Entry 6NM6 (X-ray diffraction, 2.74 A resolution); this record covers chains D and E of the 8 polymer chains in the assembly.

Chain D:
Protein: 35O22 scFv heavy chain
Source organism: Homo sapiens
Notes: engineered mutation(s): E10T, L11T, K12T, A16S, I68N, K83T, F84S; antibody fragment or engineered binder
Sequence (153 residues; row label = number of the first residue in the row; a row labelled like 72A-72H holds insertion residues (72A, then the next letters in order)):
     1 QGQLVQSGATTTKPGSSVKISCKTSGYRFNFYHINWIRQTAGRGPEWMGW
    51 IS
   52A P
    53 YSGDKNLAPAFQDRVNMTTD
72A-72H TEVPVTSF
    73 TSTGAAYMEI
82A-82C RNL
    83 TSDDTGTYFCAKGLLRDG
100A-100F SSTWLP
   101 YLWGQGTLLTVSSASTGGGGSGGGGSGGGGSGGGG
Unresolved in the structure: 111-135
Cystine bridges: Cys-22/Cys-92
Covalently attached groups: N-acetylglucosamine (NAG) linked to Asn-68

Chain E:
Protein: 35O22 scFv light chain
Source organism: Homo sapiens
Notes: antibody fragment or engineered binder
Sequence (130 residues; each row starts with the number of its first residue; note: 1 number in that range is skipped by the numbering (no residue carries it; nothing is unmodelled there); a row labelled like 27A-27C holds insertion residues (27A, then the next letters in order); numbering starts at 0):
     0 SQSVLTQSAS
    11 VSGSLGQSVTISCTGPN
27A-27C SVC
    28 CSHKSISWYQWPPGRAPTLIIYEDNERAPGISPRFSGYKSYWSAYLTISD
    78 LRPEDETTYYCCSYTHNS
   95A G
    96 CVFGTGTKVSV
  106A L
   107 GQSGGLVPRGSHHHHHHHH
Unresolved in the structure: 0-1, 108-125
Cystine bridges: Cys-23/Cys-88, Cys-27C/Cys-28, Cys-89/Cys-96

How chain D and chain E interact:
Residue-residue contacts (38; chain D residue first):
  Ile-37(D) / Trp-38(E)  hydrophobic
  Ile-37(D) / Phe-98(E)  hydrophobic
  Gln-39(D) / Trp-38(E)
  Gln-39(D) / Gly-41(E)
  Gln-39(D) / Tyr-87(E)  hydrogen bond
  Pro-45(D) / Trp-38(E)  hydrophobic
  Pro-45(D) / Tyr-87(E)
  Pro-45(D) / Phe-98(E)
  Trp-47(D) / Gly-95A(E)
  Trp-47(D) / Cys-96(E)
  Trp-47(D) / Phe-98(E)
  Trp-50(D) / Ser-95(E)  hydrogen bond (side chain-backbone)
  Phe-91(D) / Trp-38(E)  hydrophobic
  Phe-91(D) / Arg-42(E)
  Leu-96(D) / Tyr-49(E)  hydrophobic
  Ser-100A(D) / Tyr-91(E)
  Ser-100A(D) / Thr-92(E)
  Ser-100A(D) / His-93(E)
  Ser-100B(D) / Tyr-49(E)
  Ser-100B(D) / Glu-50(E)  hydrogen bond
  Ser-100B(D) / Tyr-91(E)  hydrogen bond
  Trp-100D(D) / Tyr-91(E)  hydrophobic
  Trp-100D(D) / Thr-92(E)
  Trp-100D(D) / His-93(E)  hydrogen bond (side chain-backbone)
  Trp-100D(D) / Ser-95(E)  hydrogen bond (side chain-backbone)
  Trp-100D(D) / Gly-95A(E)
  Trp-100D(D) / Cys-96(E)
  Leu-100E(D) / Ser-34(E)
  Leu-100E(D) / Tyr-36(E)
  Leu-100E(D) / Tyr-49(E)  hydrophobic
  Leu-100E(D) / Tyr-91(E)
  Leu-100E(D) / Cys-96(E)  hydrophobic
  Pro-100F(D) / Tyr-36(E)  hydrogen bond (backbone-side chain)
  Tyr-101(D) / Leu-46(E)  hydrophobic
  Tyr-101(D) / Pro-56(E)
  Trp-103(D) / Tyr-36(E)  hydrophobic
  Trp-103(D) / Trp-38(E)  hydrophobic
  Trp-103(D) / Pro-44(E)  hydrophobic
Interface residues without a listed pair, chain D (18 interface residues in all): Glu-46, Asn-58, Thr-89, Gly-104
Interface residues without a listed pair, chain E (22 interface residues in all): Ala-43, Ala-55, Asn-94, Gly-99

In short:
18 residues of chain D and 22 residues of chain E are in contact; the contacts include 7 hydrogen bonds. Among
the polar pairs are Gln-39(D)/Tyr-87(E), Trp-50(D)/Ser-95(E) and Pro-100F(D)/Tyr-36(E). N-acetylglucosamine is
covalently linked to Asn-68(D).
Here chain D is 35O22 scFv heavy chain and chain E is 35O22 scFv light chain, both from Homo sapiens. Entry
6NM6 (Crystal Structure of HIV-1 BG505 SOSIP.664 Prefusion Env Trimer Bound to N6 FR3-03 scFv in Complex ...)
was determined by X-ray diffraction, deposited together with 6NNF and 6NNJ.
